4M35 - chains B and C of the 4 polymer chains in the assembly; structure by X-ray diffraction, 2.05 A resolution.

Chain B (and C):
Protein: Putative starvation-induced DNA protecting protein/Ferritin and Dps
Organism: Mycobacterium smegmatis
Notes: chain C of this document is another copy of the same molecule, construct and numbering; everything in this record applies to it too
UniProt: A0QXB7 (A0QXB7_MYCS2); residue numbers follow UniProt; this construct covers 1-161
Amino-acid sequence (168 residues; each row starts with the number of its first residue; numbers below 1 keep their minus sign (Met-6 is residue -6)):
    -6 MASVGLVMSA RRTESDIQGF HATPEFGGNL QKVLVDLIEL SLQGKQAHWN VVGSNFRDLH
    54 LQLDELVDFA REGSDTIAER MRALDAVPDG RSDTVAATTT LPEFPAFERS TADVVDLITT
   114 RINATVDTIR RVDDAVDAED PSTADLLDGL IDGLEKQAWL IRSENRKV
Not modelled in the structure: -6 to 1
Construct notes: expression tag (-6 to 0); engineered mutation Asp126 (His in A0QXB7), Asp141 (His in A0QXB7)
Bound ions: Fe2+ site 1: His41 (shared with 1 residue of chain A); Mg2+: Asn48, Asp51 (shared with Asn48(C), Asp51(C) of chain C); Fe2+ site 2 near Asp68 (its only coordinating residue here)
Reported in the primary citation:
  - mutagenesis - H126D/H141D: decreased binding to iron sequestration
  - mutagenesis - H126D/H141D: decreased catalytic activity on Fe2+
  - mutagenesis - H141D: decreased catalytic activity
  - mutagenesis - H141D: decreased binding to iron

How chain B and chain C interact:
Contacting residue pairs (24; chain B residue first):
  Trp42(B) - Trp152(C)
  Val45(B) - Ser156(C)
  Val45(B) - Arg159(C)
  Val45(B) - Val161(C)
  Gly46(B) - Ser156(C)  hydrogen bond (backbone-backbone)
  Gly46(B) - Glu157(C)
  Gly46(B) - Arg159(C)
  Ser47(B) - Glu157(C)  hydrogen bond (backbone-backbone)
  Asn48(B) - Asn48(C)  hydrogen bond
  Asn48(B) - Asp51(C)
  Asn48(B) - Glu157(C)  hydrogen bond (backbone-side chain)
  Phe49(B) - Leu153(C)
  Phe49(B) - Ser156(C)
  Phe49(B) - Glu157(C)
  Arg50(B) - Asp51(C)  salt bridge
  Arg50(B) - Leu54(C)
  Arg50(B) - Gln55(C)  hydrogen bond
  Arg50(B) - Glu58(C)  salt bridge
  Asp51(B) - Asp51(C)  hydrogen bond (backbone-side chain)
  His53(B) - Trp152(C)
  His53(B) - Leu153(C)
  Glu101(B) - Arg159(C)  salt bridge
  Glu101(B) - Val161(C)
  Ser103(B) - Val161(C)
Interface residues without a listed pair, chain B (12 interface residues in all): Arg102

Overview:
12 residues of chain B and 11 residues of chain C are in contact, with 6 hydrogen bonds and 3 salt bridges.
Among the polar pairs are Arg50(B)-Asp51(C), Arg50(B)-Glu58(C) and Glu101(B)-Arg159(C). From the paper:
H126D/H141D of chain B reduce binding to iron sequestration; H126D/H141D of chain B reduce catalytic activity
on Fe2+.
Both chains are Putative starvation-induced DNA protecting protein/Ferritin and Dps (Mycobacterium smegmatis).
Entry 4M35 (Crystal structure of gated-pore mutant H126/141D of second DNA-Binding protein under starvation
from Mycobacterium smegmatis) was determined by X-ray diffraction, deposited together with 4M32, 4M33 and
4M34.
